PDB entry 3DTE | X-ray diffraction, 2.60 A resolution | chain A

# Chain A
Name: IrrE protein
From: Deinococcus deserti
UniProt: B5B9W8 (B5B9W8_9DEIO); residues 1-281 here = UniProt positions 1-281
Chain sequence (301 residues; row label = number of the first residue in the row; numbers below 1 keep their minus sign (Mse-19 is residue -19)):
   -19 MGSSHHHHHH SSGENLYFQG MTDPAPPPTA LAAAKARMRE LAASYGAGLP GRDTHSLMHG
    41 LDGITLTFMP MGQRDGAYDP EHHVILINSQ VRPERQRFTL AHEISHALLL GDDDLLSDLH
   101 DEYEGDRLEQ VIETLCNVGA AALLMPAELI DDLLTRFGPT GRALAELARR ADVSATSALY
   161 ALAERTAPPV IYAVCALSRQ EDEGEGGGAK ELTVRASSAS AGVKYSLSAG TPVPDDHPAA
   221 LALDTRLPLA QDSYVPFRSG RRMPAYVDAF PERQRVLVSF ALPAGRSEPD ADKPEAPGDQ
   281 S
Disordered / not traced: -19 to 7, 180-188, 264-281
Construct notes: expression tag (-19 to 0)
Modified positions: Mse-19, Mse1 (selenomethionine); Mse18, Mse38, Mse49, Mse51, Mse125, Mse243 (selenomethionine; parent Met)

# Overview
Chain A is IrrE protein (Deinococcus deserti); the structure, Crystal structure of the IRRE protein, a central
regulator of DNA damage repair in deinococcaceae, was determined by X-ray diffraction (same publication as
3DTK and 3DTI).
